Entry 4KMO (X-ray diffraction, 2.60 A resolution); this record covers chains A and B.

# Chain A
Protein: Small conjugating protein ligase-like protein
Source organism: Chaetomium thermophilum
Amino-acid sequence (669 residues; row label = number of the first residue in the row; numbers below 1 keep their minus sign (Gly-1 is residue -1)):
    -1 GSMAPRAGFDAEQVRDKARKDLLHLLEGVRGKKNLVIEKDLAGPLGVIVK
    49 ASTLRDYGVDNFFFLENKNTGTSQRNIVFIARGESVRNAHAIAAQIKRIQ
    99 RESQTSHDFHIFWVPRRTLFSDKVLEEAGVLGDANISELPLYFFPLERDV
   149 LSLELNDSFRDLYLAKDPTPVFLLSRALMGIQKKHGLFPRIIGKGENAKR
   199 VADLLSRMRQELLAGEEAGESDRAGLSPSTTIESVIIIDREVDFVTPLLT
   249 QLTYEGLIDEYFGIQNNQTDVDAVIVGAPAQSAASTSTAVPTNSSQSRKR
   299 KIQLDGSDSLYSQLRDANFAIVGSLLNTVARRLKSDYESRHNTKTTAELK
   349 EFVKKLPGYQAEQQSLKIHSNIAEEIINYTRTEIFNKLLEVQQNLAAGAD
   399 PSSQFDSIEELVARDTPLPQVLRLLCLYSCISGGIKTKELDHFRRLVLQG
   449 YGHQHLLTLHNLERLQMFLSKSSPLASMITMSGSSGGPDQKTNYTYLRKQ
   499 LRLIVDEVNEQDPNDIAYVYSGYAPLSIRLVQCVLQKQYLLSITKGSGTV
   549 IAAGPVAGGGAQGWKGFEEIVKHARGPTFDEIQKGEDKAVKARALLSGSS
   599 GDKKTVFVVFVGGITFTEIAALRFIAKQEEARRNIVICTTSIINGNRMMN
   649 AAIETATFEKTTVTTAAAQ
Not modelled in the structure: -1 to 4, 213-217, 271-295, 334-356, 547-555, 583-599, 658-667
Modified positions: Mse1 (selenomethionine); Mse177, Mse206, Mse465, Mse476, Mse479, Mse646, Mse647 (selenomethionine; parent Met)
What the authors report for this chain:
  - conformationally variable residues (order/disorder transition): Asp334 to Gly356, Thr655 to Glu657

# Chain B
Protein: Putative vacuolar protein sorting-associated protein
Source organism: Chaetomium thermophilum
Amino-acid sequence (333 residues; numbered 502 to 834; the number before each row is that of its first residue):
   502 MGSSFEVIARTAYEEGRTRLATELLNHEPRAGRQVPLLLSMEEDELALDK
   552 AIESGDTDLIYFVIHQLRRKLPLASFFRVVSSRPTASAMVEALARNSDGD
   602 GNEDTALLKDLYYQDDRRLDGASVFIREALQQPETRTASDKLDLAANLLQ
   652 GNQKEHVFELGALKEAKMLLRMQETFERDLTDSFVGLSVNQTMFKLIKLG
   702 YHGRAKKIQSEFKVPERVAWWIRLQALVAKRDWNEIEEISRQRKSPIGWE
   752 PFFNQVLQAGNPRLAATFIPKCTNLEPGQTITMYEKCGMRVKAAEEAVRL
   802 KDTEAWNRLLEAAGRNTAEGREIERLGATVFKK
Not modelled in the structure: 502-519, 598-604, 792-834
Modified positions: Mse502 (selenomethionine); Mse542, Mse590, Mse669, Mse673, Mse694, Mse784, Mse790 (selenomethionine; parent Met)

# How chain A and chain B interact
Contacting residue pairs - 73 pairs, chain A then chain B:
  Arg85(A) - Asn597(B)  hydrogen bond
  Arg114(A) - Asp557(B)  salt bridge
  Arg114(A) - Asp559(B)
  Thr116(A) - Asp559(B)
  Leu117(A) - Asp559(B)  hydrogen bond (backbone-side chain)
  Leu117(A) - Phe563(B)  hydrophobic
  Phe118(A) - Asp559(B)  hydrogen bond (backbone-side chain)
  Phe118(A) - Tyr562(B)
  Lys121(A) - Tyr562(B)
  Lys121(A) - Phe563(B)
  Lys121(A) - His566(B)
  Ala163(A) - Ala589(B)
  Lys164(A) - Ala589(B)
  Asp165(A) - Thr558(B)
  Thr167(A) - Thr558(B)  hydrogen bond
  Phe170(A) - Ser555(B)
  Phe170(A) - Gly556(B)
  Phe170(A) - Asp557(B)
  Leu202(A) - Ser555(B)
  Arg205(A) - Glu554(B)  salt bridge
  Glu209(A) - Ala532(B)  hydrogen bond (side chain-backbone)
  Ala212(A) - Arg531(B)  hydrogen bond (backbone-side chain)
  Glu381(A) - Asn755(B)  hydrogen bond
  Glu407(A) - Pro716(B)
  Glu407(A) - Arg718(B)
  Glu407(A) - Val719(B)
  Glu408(A) - Trp722(B)
  Ala411(A) - Val719(B)  hydrophobic
  Ala411(A) - Trp722(B)  hydrophobic
  Ala411(A) - Gln726(B)
  Arg412(A) - Trp722(B)
  Arg412(A) - Gln726(B)  hydrogen bond (backbone-side chain)
  Asp439(A) - Phe659(B)
  Arg442(A) - Phe659(B)
  Arg442(A) - Glu660(B)  salt bridge
  Arg443(A) - Phe659(B)
  Arg443(A) - Glu666(B)  salt bridge
  Arg443(A) - Phe713(B)  hydrogen bond (side chain-backbone)
  Arg443(A) - Lys714(B)
  Leu446(A) - Phe659(B)  hydrophobic
  Leu446(A) - Ala663(B)  hydrophobic
  Gln447(A) - Ser689(B)
  Gln447(A) - Val690(B)  hydrogen bond (backbone-backbone)
  Gln447(A) - Asn691(B)  hydrogen bond (backbone-backbone)
  Gln447(A) - Phe713(B)
  Gln447(A) - Pro716(B)
  Gly448(A) - Ser689(B)  hydrogen bond (backbone-side chain)
  Gly448(A) - Asn691(B)
  Tyr449(A) - Ser689(B)
  Gly450(A) - Ser689(B)
  His451(A) - Ala663(B)
  His451(A) - Glu666(B)  salt bridge
  His451(A) - Ala667(B)
  His451(A) - Leu670(B)
  Gln452(A) - Leu631(B)
  Leu454(A) - Ala663(B)  hydrophobic
  Leu454(A) - Leu664(B)  hydrophobic
  Leu455(A) - Ser624(B)
  Leu455(A) - Ile627(B)  hydrophobic
  Leu455(A) - Leu631(B)  hydrophobic
  His458(A) - Leu620(B)
  His458(A) - Asp621(B)  salt bridge
  Arg462(A) - Glu592(B)  salt bridge
  Glu652(A) - Leu631(B)
  Ala654(A) - Leu631(B)  hydrophobic
  Thr655(A) - Gly687(B)
  Phe656(A) - Ala630(B)
  Phe656(A) - Leu631(B)  hydrophobic
  Phe656(A) - Leu643(B)  hydrophobic
  Phe656(A) - Val686(B)
  Phe656(A) - Gly687(B)
  Glu657(A) - Val686(B)
  Glu657(A) - Gly687(B)
Other interface residues (no listed pair), chain A (47 interface residues in all): Glu125, Pro166, Glu218, Asp404, Val410, Thr435, Leu444, Glu461
Other interface residues (no listed pair), chain B (50 interface residues in all): Ile561, Thr586, Arg618, Arg628, Glu656, Leu671, Val715, Ile723, Gln756
From the paper, about this interface:
  - pairs named by the authors: Phe656(A)-Leu631(B) (hydrophobic contact), Ala630(B)-Phe656(A) (hydrophobic contact), Leu671(B)-Phe656(A) (hydrophobic contact), Val686(B)-Phe656(A) (hydrophobic contact)
  - hot spots on chain A (mutagenesis) - A411D/H451D, A411D/L454E: abolished binding to Putative vacuolar protein sorting-associated protein (chain B)

# Overview
47 residues of chain A face 50 of chain B across their interface, with 12 hydrogen bonds and 7 salt bridges.
Polar contacts include Arg114(A)-Asp557(B), Arg205(A)-Glu554(B) and Arg442(A)-Glu660(B). The paper describes
hydrophobic contacts between Phe656(A) and Leu631(B), Ala630(B) and Phe656(A) and Leu671(B) and Phe656(A)
among others. The paper reports that A411D/H451D and A411D/L454E of chain A abolish binding to Putative
vacuolar protein sorting-associated protein (chain B); conformational variability at Asp334(A) and Thr655(A).
Chain A is Small conjugating protein ligase-like protein and chain B is Putative vacuolar protein
sorting-associated protein, both from Chaetomium thermophilum; the structure, Crystal Structure of the
Vps33-Vps16 HOPS subcomplex from Chaetomium thermophilum, was determined by X-ray diffraction (same
publication as 4JC8).
